5ZET - chains Y and A of the 34 polymer chains in the assembly; structure by electron microscopy, 3.20 A resolution.

[Chain Y]
Molecule: 50S ribosomal protein L28
From: Mycobacterium smegmatis str. MC2 155
Reference sequence: I7FJ52 (I7FJ52_MYCS2); numbering as in UniProt (aligned over 1-64)
Sequence (64 residues; row label = number of the first residue in the row):
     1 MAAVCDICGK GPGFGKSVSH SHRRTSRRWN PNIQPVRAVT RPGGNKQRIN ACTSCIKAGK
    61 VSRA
Unresolved in the structure: 1

[Chain A]
Molecule: 23S rRNA
From: Mycobacterium smegmatis str. MC2 155
Sequence (3120 nucleotides; numbered 1 to 3120; the number before each row is that of its first residue):
     1 UAAGUGUUUA AGGGCGCAUG GUGGAUGCCU UGGCACUGGG AGCCGAUGAA GGACGUAGGA
    61 GGCUGCGAUA AGCCUCGGGG AGCUGUCAAC CGAGCGUUGA UCCGAGGAUG UCCGAAUGGG
   121 GAAACCCGGC ACGAGUGAUG UCGUGUCACC AGGCGCUGAA UAUAUAGGCG UCUGGGGGGA
   181 ACGCGGGGAA GUGAAACAUC UCAGUACCCG UAGGAAGAGA AAACAAAAUG UGAUUCCGUG
   241 AGUAGUGGCG AGCGAAAGCG GAGGAUGGCU AAACCGUAUG CAUGUGAUAC CGGGUAGGGG
   301 UUGUGUGUGC GGGGUUGUGG GACCUAUCUU UCCGGCUCUA CCUGGCUGGA GGGCAGUGAG
   361 AAAAUGUUGU GGUUAGCGGA AAUGGCUUGG GAUGGCCUGC CGUAGACGGU GAGAGCCCGG
   421 UACGUGAAAA CCCGACGUCU GUCUUGAUGG UGUUCCCGAG UAGCAGCGGG CCCGUGGAAU
   481 CUGCUGUGAA UCUGCCGGGA CCACCCGGUA AGCCUGAAUA CUUCCCAGUG ACCGAUAGCG
   541 GAUUAGUACC GUGAGGGAAU GGUGAAAAGU ACCCCGGGAG GGGAGUGAAA GAGUACCUGA
   601 AACCGUGCGC UUACAAUCCG UCAGAGCCCU CGACGUGUCG UGGGGUGAUG GCGUGCCUUU
   661 UGAAGAAUGA GCCUGCGAGU CAGGGACAUG UCGCGAGGUU AACCCGGGUG GGGUAGCCGC
   721 AGCGAAAGCG AGUCUGAAUA GGGCGUAUCC ACACAAGAGU GUGUGGUGUA GUGGUGUGUU
   781 CUGGACCCGA AGCGGAGUGA UCUACCCAUG GCCAGGGUGA AGCGCGGGUA AGACCGCGUG
   841 GAGGCCCGAA CCCACUUAGG UUGAAGACUG AGGGGAUGAG CUGUGGGUAG GGGUGAAAGG
   901 CCAAUCAAAC UCCGUGAUAG CUGGUUCUCC CCGAAAUGCA UUUAGGUGCA GCGUCGCAUG
   961 UUUCUUGCCG GAGGUAGAGC UACUGGAUGG CCGAUGGGCC CCACAGGGUU ACUGACGUCA
  1021 GCCAAACUCC GAAUGCCGGU AAGUCCAAGA GUGCGGCAGU GAGACGGCGG GGGAUAAGCU
  1081 CCGUGCGUCG AGAGGGAAAC AGCCCAGAUC GCCGGCUAAG GCCCCUAAGC GUGUGCUAAG
  1141 UGGAAAAGGA UGUGCAGUCG CGAAGACAAC CAGGAGGUUG GCUUAGAAGC AGCCACCCUU
  1201 GAAAGAGUGC GUAAUAGCUC ACUGGUCAAG UGAUUGUGCG CCGAUAAUGU AGCGGGGCUC
  1261 AAGCACACCG CCGAAGCCGC GGCAGCCAAC GUGUUGGCUG GGUAGGGGAG CGUCCUGCAU
  1321 CCGGUGAAGC CGCCGAGUGA UCGAGUGGUG GAGGGUGUGG GAGUGAGAAU GCAGGCAUGA
  1381 GUAGCGAUUA GGCAAGUGAG AACCUUGCCC GCCGAAAGAC CAAGGGUUCC UGGGCCAGGC
  1441 CAGUCCGCCC AGGGUGAGUC GGGACCUAAG GCGAGGCCGA CAGGCGUAGU CGAUGGACAA
  1501 CGGGUUGAUA UUCCCGUACC CGUGUAUGUG CGUCCAUGAU GAAUCAGCGG UACUAACCAU
  1561 CCAAAACCAC CGUGACCGCA CCUUUCGGGG UGUGGCGUUG GUGGGGCUGC AUGGGACCUU
  1621 CGUUGGUAGU AGUCAAGCGA UGGGGUGACG CAGGAAGGUA GCCGUACCGG UCAGUGGUAA
  1681 UACCGGGGUA AGCCUGUAGG GAGUCAGAUA GGUAAAUCCG UCUGGCAUAU AUCCUGAGAG
  1741 GUGAUGCAUA GCCGAGUGAG GCGAAUUCGG UGAUCCUAUG CUGCCGAGAA AAGCCUCUAG
  1801 CGAGGACAUA CACGGCCCGU ACCCCAAACC AACACAGGUG GUCAGGUAGA GAAUACUAAG
  1861 GCGUACGAGU GAACUAUGGU UAAGGAACUC GGCAAAAUGC CCCCGUAACU UCGGGAGAAG
  1921 GGGGACCCAC AUGGCGUGUA AGCCUUUACG GCCCAAGCGU GAGUGGGUGG CACAAACCAG
  1981 UGAGAAGCGA CUGUUUACUA AAAACACAGG UCCGUGCGAA GUCGCAAGAC GAUGUAUACG
  2041 GACUGACGCC UGCCCGGUGC UGGAAGGUUA AGAGGACCCG UUAACUCCCU UUGGGGGUGA
  2101 AGCGGAGAAU UUAAGCCCCA GUAAACGGCG GUGGUAACUA UAACCAUCCU AAGGUAGCGA
  2161 AAUUCCUUGU CGGGUAAGUU CCGACCUGCA CGAAUGGCGU AACGACUUCU CAACUGUCUC
  2221 AACCAUAGAC UCGGCGAAAU UGCACUACGA GUAAAGAUGC UCGUUACGCG CGGCAGGACG
  2281 AAAAGACCCC GGGACCUUCA CUACAACUUG GUAUUGGUGC UCGAUACGGU UUGUGUAGGA
  2341 UAGGUGGGAG ACUGUGAAGC UCACACGCCA GUGUGGGUGG AGUCGUUGUU GAAAUACCAC
  2401 UCUGAUCGUA UUGGGCCUCU AACCUCGGAC CGUAUAUCCG GUUCAGGGAC AGUGCCUGGU
  2461 GGGUAGUUUA ACUGGGGCGG UUGCCUCCUA AAAUGUAACG GAGGCGCCCA AAGGUUCCCU
  2521 CAACCUGGAC GGCAAUCAGG UGUUGAGUGU AAGUGCACAA GGGAGCUUGA CUGCGAGACG
  2581 GACAUGUCGA GCAGGGACGA AAGUCGGGAC UAGUGAUCCG GCACCUCUGA GUGGAAGGGG
  2641 UGUCGCUCAA CGGAUAAAAG GUACCCCGGG GAUAACAGGC UGAUCUUCCC CAAGAGUCCA
  2701 UAUCGACGGG AUGGUUUGGC ACCUCGAUGU CGGCUCGUCG CAUCCUGGGG CUGGAGCAGG
  2761 UCCCAAGGGU UGGGCUGUUC GCCCAUUAAA GCGGCACGCG AGCUGGGUUU AGAACGUCGU
  2821 GAGACAGUUC GGUCUCUAUC CGCCGCGCGC GUCAGAAGCU UGAGGAAACC UGUCCCUAGU
  2881 ACGAGAGGAC CGGGACGGAC GAACCUCUGG UAUACCAGUU GUCCCACCAG GGGCACGGCU
  2941 GGAUAGCCAC GUUCGGACAG GAUAACCGCU GAAAGCAUCU AAGCGGGAAA CCUCUUCCAA
  3001 GACCAGGCUU CUCACCCUCU AGGAGGGAUA AGGCCCCCCG CAGACCACGG GAUUGAUAGA
  3061 CCAGACCUGG AAGCCUAGUA AUAGGUGCAG GGAACUGGCA CUAACCGGCC GAAAACUUAC
Unresolved in the structure: 1, 340-344, 634-637, 1004-1005, 1756-1757, 1946-1948, 3120
Covalently attached groups: covalent link A1565-G1606, A1566-G1606, A1569-G1603, G1578-G1592

[Chain Y / chain A interface]
Residue-residue contacts - 84 pairs, chain Y then chain A:
  Ala2(Y) with G1479(A), hydrogen bond to the phosphate; A1480(A), hydrogen bond to the phosphate
  Ala3(Y) with A1480(A), hydrogen bond to the phosphate
  Val4(Y) with A1480(A), phosphate contact
  Lys10(Y) with C484(A), phosphate contact; U485(A), salt bridge to the phosphate
  Pro12(Y) with A1480(A), sugar contact
  Gly13(Y) with G483(A), sugar contact
  Phe14(Y) with G187(A), phosphate contact; A1480(A), base contact
  Gly15(Y) with G468(A), sugar contact
  Lys16(Y) with A189(A), salt bridge to the phosphate; G468(A), hydrogen bond to the sugar; G469(A), sugar contact
  Ser17(Y) with C2304(A), phosphate contact
  Val18(Y) with G468(A), phosphate contact; G469(A), phosphate contact
  Ser19(Y) with A2303(A), hydrogen bond to the phosphate
  His20(Y) with A2303(A), phosphate contact
  Ser21(Y) with U199(A), sugar contact; U2302(A), hydrogen bond to the sugar; A2303(A), phosphate contact; A2656(A), base contact; A2657(A), base contact
  His22(Y) with U199(A), phosphate contact; C200(A), salt bridge to the phosphate; U475(A), salt bridge to the phosphate
  Arg23(Y) with A198(A), sugar contact; U199(A), phosphate contact; A2303(A), sugar contact
  Arg24(Y) with C200(A), salt bridge to the phosphate; G469(A), salt bridge to the phosphate; G470(A), salt bridge to the phosphate
  Thr25(Y) with A2303(A), sugar contact
  Ser26(Y) with G188(A), hydrogen bond to the phosphate
  Arg27(Y) with C2455(A), salt bridge to the phosphate; C2456(A), salt bridge to the phosphate
  Arg28(Y) with A1480(A), salt bridge to the phosphate; C2455(A), phosphate contact
  Trp29(Y) with C467(A), hydrogen bond to the base; G468(A), sugar contact; G483(A), base contact; C484(A), base contact; C2455(A), phosphate contact; C2456(A), hydrogen bond to the phosphate
  Asn30(Y) with C484(A), hydrogen bond to the sugar; G2454(A), hydrogen bond to the sugar; C2455(A), hydrogen bond to the phosphate
  Pro31(Y) with C484(A), phosphate contact; U485(A), phosphate contact; G2454(A), hydrogen bond to the sugar
  Asn32(Y) with U485(A), hydrogen bond to the phosphate; G486(A), hydrogen bond to the phosphate; A2313(A), hydrogen bond to the base; G2454(A), hydrogen bond to the sugar
  Gln34(Y) with A2313(A), base contact; U2314(A), base contact; G2452(A), hydrogen bond to the base; U2453(A), hydrogen bond to the base
  Pro35(Y) with C2423(A), sugar contact; C2424(A), phosphate contact
  Val36(Y) with C2423(A), phosphate contact
  Arg37(Y) with C2423(A), salt bridge to the phosphate; U2442(A), salt bridge to the phosphate
  Arg41(Y) with A164(A), hydrogen bond to the phosphate; U165(A), salt bridge to the phosphate
  Gly44(Y) with U2442(A), phosphate contact
  Asn45(Y) with A160(A), base contact; A164(A), base contact; U165(A), hydrogen bond to the base; U2442(A), phosphate contact
  Lys46(Y) with G2441(A), sugar contact; U2442(A), hydrogen bond to the phosphate
  Arg48(Y) with C2424(A), salt bridge to the phosphate; G2441(A), hydrogen bond to the phosphate
  Thr53(Y) with G486(A), phosphate contact; A2313(A), sugar contact; U2314(A), sugar contact
  Lys57(Y) with G460(A), base contact; U487(A), salt bridge to the phosphate; G488(A), hydrogen bond to the base
  Arg63(Y) with U2315(A), salt bridge to the phosphate; A2422(A), hydrogen bond to the sugar; C2423(A), salt bridge to the phosphate
Other interface residues (no listed pair), chain Y (44 interface residues in all): Gly11, Ile33, Gly43, Gln47, Ser54, Ile56, Ala58
Other interface residues (no listed pair), chain A (50 interface residues in all): U161, U163, G204, U461, G466, G474, C1481, G2440, G2466

[Summary]
Chain Y and chain A form an interface of 44 and 50 residues respectively; the contacts include 25 hydrogen
bonds and 17 salt bridges. Polar pairs include Trp29(Y)-C467(A), Asn32(Y)-A2313(A) and Gln34(Y)-G2452(A).
Here chain Y is 50S ribosomal protein L28 and chain A is 23S rRNA, both from Mycobacterium smegmatis str. MC2
155. Entry 5ZET (M. smegmatis P/P state 50S ribosomal subunit) was determined by electron microscopy (same
publication as 5ZEB, 5ZEP, 5ZEU and 5ZEY).
